PDB entry 1ZL3 | X-ray diffraction, 2.80 A resolution | chains B and A

[Chain B]
Molecule: 22-nt RNA strand
Sequence (22 nucleotides; row label = number of the first residue in the row):
   401 GGCAACGGUX CGAUCCCGUU GC
Modified positions: UD5 (5-fluorouridine) at position 410

[Chain A]
Name: tRNA pseudouridine synthase B
Source organism: Escherichia coli
Notes: EC 4.2.1.70
UniProt: P60340 (TRUB_ECOLI); residue numbers follow UniProt; this construct covers 10-314
Chain sequence (327 residues; each row starts with the number of its first residue; numbers below 1 keep their minus sign (Met-12 is residue -12)):
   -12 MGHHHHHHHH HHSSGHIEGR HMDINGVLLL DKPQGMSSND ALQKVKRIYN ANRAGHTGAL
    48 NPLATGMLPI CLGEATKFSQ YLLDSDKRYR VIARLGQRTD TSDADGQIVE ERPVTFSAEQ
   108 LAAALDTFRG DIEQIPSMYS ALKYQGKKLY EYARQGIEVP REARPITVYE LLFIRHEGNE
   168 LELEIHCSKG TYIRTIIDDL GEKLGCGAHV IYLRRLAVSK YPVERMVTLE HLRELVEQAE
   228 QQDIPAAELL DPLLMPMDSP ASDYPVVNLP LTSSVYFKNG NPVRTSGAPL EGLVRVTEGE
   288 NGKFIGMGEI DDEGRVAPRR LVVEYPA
Disordered / not traced: -12 to 8, 311-314
Construct notes: cloning artifact (-12 to 5, 8-9); engineered mutation Asn48 (Asp in P60340)
Swiss-Prot annotation at these positions:
  - region: Ser124 to Pro152 (RNA binding)
  - binding site (substrate): His43, Tyr76, Tyr179, Arg202
  - mutagenesis: Lys19 (K19M/R: Reduced structural stability and decrease in activity), Pro20 (P20G/L: Reduced structural stability and no change in activity), His43 (H43A: 330-fold decrease in catalytic efficiency; H43F: 2-fold decrease in catalytic efficiency; H43G: 250-fold decrease in catalytic efficiency; H43N: 180-fold decrease in catalytic efficiency ...), Cys58 (C58A: Slight increase in activity. Slight increase in activity; when associated with A-174 and A-193), Cys174 (C174A: Slight increase in activity. Slight increase in activity; when associated with A-58 and A-193), Cys193 (C193A: Slight increase in activity; when associated with A-58 and A-174; C193V: Slight increase in activity)
Reported in the primary citation:
  - mutagenesis - D48N: abolished catalytic activity
  - catalytic residues: Tyr76, Arg181 (by similarity / conservation)
  - conformationally variable residues: Arg181
  - contacts within the chain: Lys19-Asn48 (hydrogen bond)

[Interface between chain B and chain A]
Pairs across the interface - 70 pairs, chain B then chain A:
  C406(B) - Gln132(A)  phosphate contact
  C406(B) - Gly133(A)  phosphate contact
  G407(B) - Lys130(A)  phosphate contact
  G407(B) - Tyr131(A)  phosphate contact
  G407(B) - Gln132(A)  hydrogen bond to the phosphate
  G407(B) - Gly133(A)  hydrogen bond to the phosphate
  G408(B) - Leu70(A)  base contact
  G408(B) - Leu129(A)  phosphate contact
  G408(B) - Lys130(A)  hydrogen bond to the base
  G408(B) - Arg151(A)  salt bridge to the phosphate
  G408(B) - Lys176(A)  phosphate contact
  U409(B) - His43(A)  base contact
  U409(B) - Gly45(A)  phosphate contact
  U409(B) - Ala46(A)  hydrogen bond to the sugar
  U409(B) - Leu70(A)  sugar contact
  U409(B) - Lys74(A)  phosphate contact
  U409(B) - Ala128(A)  base contact
  U409(B) - Leu129(A)  phosphate contact
  U409(B) - Lys130(A)  hydrogen bond to the base
  U409(B) - Arg151(A)  salt bridge to the phosphate
  U409(B) - Lys176(A)  salt bridge to the phosphate
  U409(B) - Gly177(A)  phosphate contact
  UD5_410(B) - Gly45(A)  phosphate contact
  UD5_410(B) - Ala46(A)  sugar contact
  UD5_410(B) - Asn48(A)  hydrogen bond to the sugar
  UD5_410(B) - Leu70(A)  phosphate contact
  UD5_410(B) - Lys74(A)  salt bridge to the phosphate
  UD5_410(B) - Tyr76(A)  base contact
  UD5_410(B) - Lys176(A)  phosphate contact
  UD5_410(B) - Gly177(A)  hydrogen bond to the phosphate
  UD5_410(B) - Thr178(A)  base contact
  UD5_410(B) - Tyr179(A)  hydrogen bond to the phosphate
  UD5_410(B) - Ile180(A)  base contact
  UD5_410(B) - Arg181(A)  base contact
  UD5_410(B) - Leu200(A)  base contact
  UD5_410(B) - Arg202(A)  salt bridge to the phosphate
  C411(B) - Ala46(A)  phosphate contact
  C411(B) - Asn48(A)  base contact
  C411(B) - Thr88(A)  hydrogen bond to the base
  C411(B) - Asp90(A)  hydrogen bond to the base
  C411(B) - Tyr126(A)  sugar contact
  C411(B) - Ser127(A)  sugar contact
  C411(B) - Ala128(A)  hydrogen bond to the phosphate
  C411(B) - Leu129(A)  phosphate contact
  C411(B) - Tyr137(A)  phosphate contact
  C411(B) - Arg141(A)  hydrogen bond to the base
  C411(B) - Tyr179(A)  hydrogen bond to the phosphate
  C411(B) - Arg181(A)  base contact
  G412(B) - Pro49(A)  base contact
  G412(B) - Tyr137(A)  sugar contact
  G412(B) - Arg141(A)  hydrogen bond to the base
  A413(B) - Ser24(A)  hydrogen bond to the phosphate
  A413(B) - Asn26(A)  hydrogen bond to the phosphate
  A413(B) - Leu29(A)  base contact
  A413(B) - Gly42(A)  base contact
  A413(B) - His43(A)  stacking on the base
  U414(B) - Lys135(A)  phosphate contact
  C415(B) - Asn26(A)  base contact
  C415(B) - Gln30(A)  hydrogen bond to the base
  C416(B) - Arg40(A)  phosphate contact
  C416(B) - Ala41(A)  sugar contact
  C416(B) - Gly42(A)  sugar contact
  C416(B) - Thr63(A)  hydrogen bond to the phosphate
  C416(B) - Ser66(A)  sugar contact
  C417(B) - Thr63(A)  hydrogen bond to the phosphate
  C417(B) - Lys64(A)  phosphate contact
  C417(B) - Ser66(A)  hydrogen bond to the sugar
  C417(B) - Gln67(A)  hydrogen bond to the sugar
  G418(B) - Gln67(A)  sugar contact
  G418(B) - Arg307(A)  salt bridge to the phosphate
Also at the interface, not in a pair above, chain A (44 interface residues in all): Thr44, Asp92

[In short]
13 residues of chain B face 44 of chain A across their interface, with 21 hydrogen bonds, 6 salt bridges and 1
aromatic stacking contact. Polar contacts include G408(B)-Lys130(A), U409(B)-Lys130(A) and C411(B)-Thr88(A).
From the paper: catalytic residues Tyr76(A) and Arg181(A); D48N of chain A abolishes catalytic activity.
Chain B is a 22-nt RNA strand and chain A is tRNA pseudouridine synthase B (Escherichia coli); the structure,
Coupling of active site motions and RNA binding, was determined by X-ray diffraction.
